PDB entry 3HB4 | X-ray diffraction, 2.21 A resolution | chain X

== Chain X ==
Name: Estradiol 17-beta-dehydrogenase 1
Organism: Homo sapiens
Notes: EC 1.1.1.62
UniProtKB: P14061 (DHB1_HUMAN); residues 1-327 here correspond to UniProt positions 2-328 (UniProt number = residue number + 1)
Sequence (327 residues; numbered 1 to 327; the number before each row is that of its first residue):
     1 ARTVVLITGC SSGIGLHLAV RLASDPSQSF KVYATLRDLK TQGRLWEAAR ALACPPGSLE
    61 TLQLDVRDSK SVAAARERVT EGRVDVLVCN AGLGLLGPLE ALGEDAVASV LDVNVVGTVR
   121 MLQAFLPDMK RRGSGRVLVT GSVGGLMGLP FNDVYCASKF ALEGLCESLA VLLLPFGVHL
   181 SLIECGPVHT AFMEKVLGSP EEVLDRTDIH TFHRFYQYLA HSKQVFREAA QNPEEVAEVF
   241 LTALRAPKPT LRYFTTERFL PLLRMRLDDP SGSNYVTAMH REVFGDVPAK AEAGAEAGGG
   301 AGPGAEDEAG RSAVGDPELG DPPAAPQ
Unresolved in the structure: 285-327
UniProt features mapped onto this chain:
  - active site: Y155 (Proton acceptor)
  - binding site (NADP(+)): D65, K159
  - binding site (substrate): S142
  - modified residue: S134 (Phosphoserine)
Ligand contacts: E2B (3-{[(9beta,14beta,16alpha,17alpha)-3,17-dihydroxyestra-1,3,5(10)-trien-16-yl]methyl}benzamide): G94, L95, S142, V143, G144, L149, N152, Y155, C185, G186, P187, F192, M193, V196, Y218, H221, S222, V225, F226, F259, M279, E282

== Summary ==
Bound to chain X: compound E2B. From UniProt: active-site residue Y155, NADP+-binding residues D65 and K159
and substrate-binding residue S142.
Chain X is Estradiol 17-beta-dehydrogenase 1 (Homo sapiens); the structure, 17beta-hydroxysteroid
dehydrogenase type1 complexed with E2B, was determined by X-ray diffraction, deposited together with 3HB5.
